9B7K - chains A and B of the 8 polymer chains in the assembly; structure by electron microscopy, 2.75 A resolution.

# Chain A (and B)
Molecule: Capsid protein VP1
Organism: Adeno-associated virus
Notes: chain B of this document is another copy of the same molecule, construct and numbering; everything in this record applies to it too
UniProtKB: Q6JC22 (Q6JC22_9VIRU); numbering as in UniProt (aligned over 203-736)
Sequence (534 residues; row label = number of the first residue in the row):
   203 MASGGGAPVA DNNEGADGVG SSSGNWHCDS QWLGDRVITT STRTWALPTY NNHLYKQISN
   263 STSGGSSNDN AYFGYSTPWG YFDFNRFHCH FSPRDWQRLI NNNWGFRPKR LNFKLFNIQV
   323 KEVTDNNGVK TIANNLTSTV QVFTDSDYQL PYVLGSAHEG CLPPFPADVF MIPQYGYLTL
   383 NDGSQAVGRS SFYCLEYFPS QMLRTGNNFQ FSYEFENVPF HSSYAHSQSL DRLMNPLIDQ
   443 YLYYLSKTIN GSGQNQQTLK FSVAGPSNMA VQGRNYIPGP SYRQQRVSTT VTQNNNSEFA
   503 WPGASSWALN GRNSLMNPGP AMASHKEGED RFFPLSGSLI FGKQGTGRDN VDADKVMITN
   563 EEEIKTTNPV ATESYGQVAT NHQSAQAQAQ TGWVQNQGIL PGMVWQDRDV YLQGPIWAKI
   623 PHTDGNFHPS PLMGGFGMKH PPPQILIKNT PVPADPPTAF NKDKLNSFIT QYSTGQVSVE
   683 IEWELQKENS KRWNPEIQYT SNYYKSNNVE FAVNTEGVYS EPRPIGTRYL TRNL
Disordered / not traced: 203-219, 439-441, 689-736 (chain B: 203-416, 544-557, 645-736)
From the paper describing this entry:
  - mutagenesis - Q588R: abolished binding to Fab1-1

# Interface between chain A and chain B
Residue-residue contacts (147):
  S424(A) with D626(B), hydrogen bond
  Y426(A) with H624(B), hydrogen bond
  H428(A) with H624(B), hydrogen bond (side chain-backbone)
  S431(A) with R514(B)
  L432(A) with L511(B), hydrophobic
  D433(A) with W509(B); L511(B); R514(B), salt bridge; S516(B)
  R434(A) with R514(B)
  Y443(A) with I542(B); F543(B), hydrophobic; Q615(B); G616(B); P617(B)
  L444(A) with L541(B), hydrophobic; I542(B); M635(B), hydrophobic
  Y445(A) with I542(B), hydrogen bond (backbone-backbone); F543(B)
  L447(A) with A502(B)
  S448(A) with E500(B); A502(B)
  K449(A) with E500(B)
  T450(A) with S499(B), hydrogen bond (side chain-backbone); E500(B), hydrogen bond (backbone-side chain); F501(B), hydrogen bond (side chain-backbone); A502(B)
  I451(A) with N498(B); S499(B); E500(B)
  G455(A) with N498(B), hydrogen bond (backbone-side chain)
  N457(A) with N498(B)
  Q458(A) with N498(B), hydrogen bond (backbone-side chain)
  Q459(A) with V493(B); N496(B), hydrogen bond (side chain-backbone); N497(B); N498(B)
  T460(A) with V493(B)
  L461(A) with V489(B), hydrophobic; S490(B)
  F463(A) with I542(B), hydrophobic; V558(B), hydrophobic; I560(B), hydrophobic
  A472(A) with N515(B); S516(B); L517(B), hydrogen bond (backbone-backbone)
  V473(A) with L517(B), hydrophobic; N519(B), hydrogen bond (backbone-side chain)
  Q474(A) with N519(B)
  G475(A) with N519(B); M635(B)
  R476(A) with W509(B); N519(B), hydrogen bond (backbone-backbone); P520(B); L634(B); M635(B)
  N477(A) with A620(B); P633(B); L634(B), hydrogen bond (backbone-backbone); M635(B), hydrogen bond (side chain-backbone)
  Y478(A) with K621(B); I622(B); P623(B); P631(B), hydrogen bond (side chain-backbone); P633(B)
  I479(A) with W509(B); M518(B), hydrophobic; L634(B), hydrophobic
  P480(A) with W509(B)
  K528(A) with N512(B); G513(B)
  E529(A) with N512(B), hydrogen bond (backbone-side chain)
  K567(A) with L511(B); N512(B)
  T568(A) with L511(B)
  N570(A) with L511(B)
  Y577(A) with W509(B); A510(B), hydrogen bond (backbone-backbone)
  G578(A) with Y484(B); S508(B)
  Q579(A) with Y484(B), hydrogen bond (backbone-side chain); A506(B); S507(B); S508(B), hydrogen bond (backbone-backbone)
  V580(A) with Y484(B), hydrophobic; S507(B); Q597(B)
  A581(A) with R485(B), hydrogen bond (backbone-backbone); Q486(B); Q487(B); S507(B), hydrogen bond (backbone-side chain); Q597(B)
  T582(A) with R485(B); Q597(B)
  N583(A) with R485(B), hydrogen bond (backbone-side chain); Q487(B), hydrogen bond
  H584(A) with Q487(B); R488(B), hydrogen bond; T574(B), hydrogen bond (side chain-backbone); E575(B), salt bridge
  Q585(A) with Q487(B), hydrogen bond (backbone-side chain); R488(B), hydrogen bond (side chain-backbone); V489(B); N496(B), hydrogen bond; F501(B)
  S586(A) with Q495(B); N497(B)
  A587(A) with Q495(B), hydrogen bond (backbone-backbone)
  A589(A) with N497(B), hydrogen bond (backbone-side chain)
  Q590(A) with N497(B)
  A591(A) with Q487(B)
  Q592(A) with Q487(B)
  V596(A) with N598(B)
  N598(A) with N598(B)
  Q599(A) with Y484(B); N598(B), hydrogen bond
  I601(A) with G600(B); I601(B), hydrogen bond (backbone-backbone); F629(B), hydrophobic
  L602(A) with P482(B), hydrophobic; P522(B), hydrophobic; Q599(B)
  P603(A) with P482(B); I601(B); F629(B); H630(B); L634(B)
  G604(A) with F629(B), hydrogen bond (backbone-backbone); H630(B), hydrogen bond (backbone-backbone)
  M605(A) with N628(B); F629(B), hydrogen bond (backbone-backbone)
  V606(A) with P623(B), hydrophobic; T625(B); G627(B); N628(B)
  W607(A) with T625(B); D626(B); G627(B), hydrogen bond (backbone-backbone); N628(B); F629(B)
  Q608(A) with H624(B); T625(B); D626(B)
  D609(A) with D626(B), hydrogen bond (backbone-side chain)
  F629(A) with F629(B), hydrophobic
  H630(A) with G627(B)
Also at the interface, not in a pair above, chain A (72 interface residues in all): Q456, T569, P571, V572, S576, T593, G600
Also at the interface, not in a pair above, chain B (73 interface residues in all): T491, T494, W503, P504, G505, F535, L537, W607, S632, G639

# Overview
72 residues of chain A and 73 residues of chain B are in contact; the contacts include 38 hydrogen bonds and 2
salt bridges. Polar pairs include D433(A)-R514(B), H584(A)-E575(B) and S424(A)-D626(B). The paper reports that
Q588R of chain A abolishes binding to Fab1-1.
Chain A and chain B are both Capsid protein VP1 (Adeno-associated virus); the structure, Fab2-1 in complex
with the capsid of Adeno-associated virus type 9, was determined by electron microscopy (same publication as
9B6N, 9B6O, 9B6Q, 9B6R, 9B6S, 9B6T and 9 further entries).
